7TTM - chains H and L of the 3 polymer chains in the assembly; structure by X-ray diffraction, 2.24 A resolution.

Chain H:
Molecule: 1040 heavy chain
From: Homo sapiens
Amino-acid sequence (230 residues; row label = number of the first residue in the row; a row labelled like 35A-35B holds insertion residues (35A, then the next letters in order)):
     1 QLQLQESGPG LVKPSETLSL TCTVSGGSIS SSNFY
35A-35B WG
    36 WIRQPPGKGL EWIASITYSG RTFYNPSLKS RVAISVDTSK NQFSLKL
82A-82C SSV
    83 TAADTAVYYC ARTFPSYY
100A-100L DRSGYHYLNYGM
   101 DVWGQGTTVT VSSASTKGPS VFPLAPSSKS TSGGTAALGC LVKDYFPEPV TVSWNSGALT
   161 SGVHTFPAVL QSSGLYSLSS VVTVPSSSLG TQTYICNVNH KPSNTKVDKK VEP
Disordered / not traced: 129-130
Disulfide bonds: Cys22-Cys92, Cys140-Cys196

Chain L:
Molecule: 1040 light chain
From: Homo sapiens
Amino-acid sequence (216 residues; row label = number of the first residue in the row; note: 1 number in that range is skipped by the numbering (no residue carries it; nothing is unmodelled there); a row labelled like 27A-27B holds insertion residues (27A, then the next letters in order)):
     1 NFMLTQPHSM SESPGKTVTI SCTRSS
27A-27B GS
    28 IASNYVQWYQ QRPGSSPTTV IYEDNQRPSG VPDRFSGSI
66A-66B DS
    67 SSNSASLTIS GLKTEDEADY YCQSYDSSSW VFGGGTKLTV LGQPKANPTV TLFPPSSEEL
   127 QANKATLVCL ISDFYPGAVT VAWKADGSPV KAGVETTKPS KQSNNKYAAS SYLSLTPEQW
   187 KSHRSYSCQV THEGSTVEKT VAPTECS
Disordered / not traced: 211-213
Disulfide bonds: Cys22-Cys88, Cys135-Cys194

How chain H and chain L interact:
Pairs across the interface (74):
  Gln39(H) with Gln38(L), hydrogen bond; Tyr87(L), hydrogen bond
  Lys43(H) with Tyr87(L); Gly100(L)
  Gly44(H) with Tyr87(L)
  Leu45(H) with Tyr87(L), hydrophobic; Phe98(L)
  Trp47(H) with Ser95(L); Trp96(L), hydrophobic; Phe98(L)
  Tyr59(H) with Ser94(L)
  Asn60(H) with Ser95(L)
  Pro61(H) with Ser94(L); Ser95(L)
  Tyr91(H) with Gln38(L), hydrogen bond; Ser42(L); Ser43(L); Pro44(L)
  Phe96(H) with Tyr49(L), hydrophobic
  Tyr99(H) with Tyr32(L), hydrogen bond; Glu50(L), hydrogen bond
  Tyr100G(H) with Tyr32(L), hydrophobic
  Asn100I(H) with Trp96(L), hydrogen bond (backbone-side chain)
  Tyr100J(H) with Tyr32(L), hydrophobic; Gln34(L), hydrogen bond (backbone-side chain); Glu50(L), hydrogen bond; Gln89(L), hydrogen bond (backbone-side chain); Tyr91(L), hydrophobic; Trp96(L)
  Gly100K(H) with Gln34(L); Tyr36(L); Gln89(L); Trp96(L)
  Met100L(H) with Tyr36(L), hydrogen bond (backbone-side chain); Thr46(L), hydrogen bond (backbone-side chain); Trp96(L), hydrophobic
  Asp101(H) with Thr46(L)
  Trp103(H) with Tyr36(L), hydrophobic; Pro44(L); Thr46(L), hydrogen bond
  Gly104(H) with Ser43(L), hydrogen bond (backbone-side chain)
  Val121(H) with Glu124(L)
  Phe122(H) with Ser122(L); Glu124(L); Glu125(L)
  Pro123(H) with Ser122(L); Glu124(L)
  Leu124(H) with Phe119(L), hydrophobic
  Ala125(H) with Phe119(L)
  Ala137(H) with Phe119(L)
  Leu141(H) with Tyr178(L), hydrophobic
  Lys143(H) with Glu125(L), salt bridge; Lys130(L); Thr132(L)
  His164(H) with Gln168(L)
  Phe166(H) with Leu136(L), hydrophobic; Ile137(L); Ala175(L)
  Pro167(H) with Thr163(L); Ser166(L); Ser176(L)
  Ala168(H) with Thr163(L)
  Val169(H) with Glu161(L); Thr163(L); Tyr178(L), hydrophobic
  Gln171(H) with Glu161(L)
  Ser172(H) with Glu161(L), hydrogen bond
  Leu178(H) with Tyr178(L)
  Ser179(H) with Val134(L); Leu136(L); Tyr178(L), hydrogen bond
  Val181(H) with Phe119(L), hydrophobic; Leu136(L), hydrophobic
  Lys209(H) with Glu124(L), salt bridge
Other interface residues (no listed pair), chain H (46 interface residues in all): Ile37, Glu46, Gln105, Leu138, Gly139, Asp144, Leu170, Ser177
Other interface residues (no listed pair), chain L (40 interface residues in all): Asn1, Thr45, Thr117, Ser138, Thr162, Ala174

Overview:
46 residues of chain H and 40 residues of chain L are in contact, with 15 hydrogen bonds and 2 salt bridges.
Among the polar pairs are Lys143(H)-Glu125(L), Lys209(H)-Glu124(L) and Gln39(H)-Gln38(L).
Here chain H is 1040 heavy chain and chain L is 1040 light chain, both from Homo sapiens. Entry 7TTM (Crystal
structure of potent neutralizing antibody 10-40 in complex with Sarbecovirus bat SHC014 receptor-binding
domain) was determined by X-ray diffraction, deposited together with 7TTY, 7SD5 and 7TTX.
